Entry 4MBE (X-ray diffraction, 2.61 A resolution); this record covers chains B and C of the 5 polymer chains in the assembly.

[Chain B]
Protein: Nuclear mRNA export protein SAC3
From: Saccharomyces cerevisiae
Notes: fragment: CDC31 interacting region, residues 753-805
UniProt: P46674 (SAC3_YEAST); residue numbers follow UniProt; this construct covers 753-805
Amino-acid sequence (53 residues; row label = number of the first residue in the row):
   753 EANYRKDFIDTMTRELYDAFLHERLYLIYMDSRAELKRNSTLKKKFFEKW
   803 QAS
Not modelled in the structure: 753-755
What the authors report for this chain:
  - mutagenesis - L768A/H774A, L768A/H774D, F772A/H774A: decreased binding to Nucleoporin NUP1
  - mutagenesis - L768A/H774A, L768A/H774D, F772A/H774A: decreased localization
  - mutagenesis - L768A/H774D: decreased growth in response to 37 degC

[Chain C]
Protein: Protein SUS1
From: Saccharomyces cerevisiae
UniProt: Q6WNK7 (SUS1_YEAST); numbering as in UniProt (aligned over 1-96)
Amino-acid sequence (96 residues; each row starts with the number of its first residue):
     1 MTMDTAQLKSQIQQYLVESGNYELISNELKARLLQEGWVDKVKDLTKSEM
    51 NINESTNFTQILSTVEPKALEMVSDSTRETVLKQIREFLEEIVDTQ
Not modelled in the structure: 1, 96
UniProt features mapped onto this chain:
  - cross-link: Lys68 (Glycyl lysine isopeptide (Lys-Gly) (interchain with G-Cter in ubiquitin))

[Chain B / chain C interface]
Contacting residue pairs - 54 pairs, chain B then chain C:
  Arg757(B) - Glu90(C)  salt bridge
  Arg757(B) - Val93(C)  hydrogen bond (side chain-backbone)
  Arg757(B) - Asp94(C)  hydrogen bond (side chain-backbone)
  Phe760(B) - Ile12(C)  hydrophobic
  Ile761(B) - Arg86(C)
  Ile761(B) - Leu89(C)
  Ile761(B) - Glu90(C)
  Asp762(B) - Arg86(C)  salt bridge
  Met764(B) - Lys9(C)
  Met764(B) - Ile12(C)  hydrophobic
  Met764(B) - Leu89(C)  hydrophobic
  Thr765(B) - Leu82(C)
  Thr765(B) - Ile85(C)
  Thr765(B) - Arg86(C)
  Thr765(B) - Leu89(C)
  Glu767(B) - Lys9(C)  salt bridge
  Leu768(B) - Leu16(C)  hydrophobic
  Leu768(B) - Ile85(C)  hydrophobic
  Tyr769(B) - Val73(C)
  Tyr769(B) - Arg78(C)
  Tyr769(B) - Leu82(C)  hydrophobic
  Tyr769(B) - Ile85(C)  hydrophobic
  Phe772(B) - Tyr22(C)
  Phe772(B) - Ile25(C)  hydrophobic
  Phe772(B) - Ser26(C)
  Phe772(B) - Leu29(C)  hydrophobic
  Phe772(B) - Ile85(C)  hydrophobic
  Leu773(B) - Leu29(C)  hydrophobic
  Leu773(B) - Leu70(C)  hydrophobic
  His774(B) - Leu62(C)
  His774(B) - Glu66(C)  salt bridge
  Glu775(B) - Tyr22(C)  hydrogen bond
  Arg776(B) - Lys30(C)
  Arg776(B) - Leu33(C)
  Leu777(B) - Trp38(C)  hydrophobic
  Leu777(B) - Val42(C)  hydrophobic
  Leu777(B) - Glu66(C)
  Ile780(B) - Val39(C)  hydrophobic
  Ile780(B) - Val42(C)  hydrophobic
  Ile780(B) - Lys43(C)
  Tyr781(B) - Met50(C)  hydrophobic
  Tyr781(B) - Phe58(C)
  Asp783(B) - Lys43(C)  salt bridge
  Ser784(B) - Lys43(C)
  Ser784(B) - Thr46(C)
  Ser784(B) - Lys47(C)
  Ser784(B) - Met50(C)
  Arg785(B) - Met50(C)
  Arg785(B) - Thr56(C)
  Arg785(B) - Phe58(C)
  Glu787(B) - Lys43(C)
  Glu787(B) - Lys47(C)  salt bridge
  Leu788(B) - Lys47(C)
  Leu788(B) - Met50(C)  hydrophobic
Interface residues without a listed pair, chain B (23 interface residues in all): Asp770
Interface residues without a listed pair, chain C (36 interface residues in all): Leu8, Thr59, Ile61, Ala69, Val81, Thr95

[In short]
23 residues of chain B face 36 of chain C across their interface, with 3 hydrogen bonds and 6 salt bridges.
Among the polar pairs are Arg757(B)-Glu90(C), Asp762(B)-Arg86(C) and Glu767(B)-Lys9(C). From the paper:
L768A/H774A, L768A/H774D and F772A/H774A of chain B reduce binding to Nucleoporin NUP1; L768A/H774A,
L768A/H774D and F772A/H774A of chain B reduce localization.
Chain B is Nuclear mRNA export protein SAC3 and chain C is Protein SUS1, both from Saccharomyces cerevisiae;
the structure, Sac3:Sus1:Cdc31:Nup1 complex, was determined by X-ray diffraction together with 4C31 from the
same study.
